PDB entry 6EU0 | electron microscopy, 4.00 A resolution | chains B and R of the 22 polymer chains in the assembly

== Chain B ==
Name: DNA-directed RNA polymerase III subunit RPC2
From: Saccharomyces cerevisiae (strain ATCC 204508 / S288c)
Notes: EC 2.7.7.6
UniProtKB: P22276 (RPC2_YEAST); numbering as in UniProt (aligned over 1-1149)
Sequence (1149 residues; each row starts with the number of its first residue):
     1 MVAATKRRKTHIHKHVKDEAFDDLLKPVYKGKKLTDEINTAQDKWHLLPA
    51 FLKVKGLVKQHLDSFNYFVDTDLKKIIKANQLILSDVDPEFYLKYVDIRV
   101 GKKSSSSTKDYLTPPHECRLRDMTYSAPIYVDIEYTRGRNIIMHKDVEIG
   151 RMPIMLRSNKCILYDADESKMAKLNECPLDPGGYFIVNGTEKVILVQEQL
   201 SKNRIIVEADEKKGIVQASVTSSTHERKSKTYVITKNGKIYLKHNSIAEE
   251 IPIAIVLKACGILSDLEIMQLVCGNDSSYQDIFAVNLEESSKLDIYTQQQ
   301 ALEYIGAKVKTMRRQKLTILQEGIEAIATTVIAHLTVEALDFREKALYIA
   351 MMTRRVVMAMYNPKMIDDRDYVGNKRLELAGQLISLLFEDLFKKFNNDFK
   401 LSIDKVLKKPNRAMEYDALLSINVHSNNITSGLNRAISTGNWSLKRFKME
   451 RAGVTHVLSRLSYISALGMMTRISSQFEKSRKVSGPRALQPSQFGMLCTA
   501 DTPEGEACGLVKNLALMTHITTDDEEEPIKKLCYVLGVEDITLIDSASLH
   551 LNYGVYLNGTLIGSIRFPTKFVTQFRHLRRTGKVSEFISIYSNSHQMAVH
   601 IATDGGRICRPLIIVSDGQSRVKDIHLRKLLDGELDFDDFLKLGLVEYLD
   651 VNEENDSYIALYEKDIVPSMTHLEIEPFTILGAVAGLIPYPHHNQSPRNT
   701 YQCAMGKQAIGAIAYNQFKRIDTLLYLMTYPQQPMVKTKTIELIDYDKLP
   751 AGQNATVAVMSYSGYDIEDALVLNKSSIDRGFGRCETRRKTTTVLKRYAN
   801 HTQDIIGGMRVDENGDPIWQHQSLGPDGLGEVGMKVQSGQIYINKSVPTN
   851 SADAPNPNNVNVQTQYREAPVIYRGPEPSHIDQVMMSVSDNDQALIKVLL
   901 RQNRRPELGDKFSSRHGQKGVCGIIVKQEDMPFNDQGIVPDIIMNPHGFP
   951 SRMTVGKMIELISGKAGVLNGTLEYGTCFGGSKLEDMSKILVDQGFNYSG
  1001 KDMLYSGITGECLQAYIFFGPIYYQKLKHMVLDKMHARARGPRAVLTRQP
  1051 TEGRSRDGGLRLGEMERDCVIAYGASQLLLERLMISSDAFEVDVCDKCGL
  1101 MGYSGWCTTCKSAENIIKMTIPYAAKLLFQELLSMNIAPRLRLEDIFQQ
Not modelled in the structure: 1-37
Swiss-Prot annotation at these positions:
  - zinc finger: Cys1095 to Cys1110 (C4-type)
  - binding site (Zn(2+)): Cys1095, Cys1098, Cys1107, Cys1110
Reported in the primary citation:
  - binding site for Non-Template (chain R): Lys409
  - conformationally variable residues (loop rearrangement): Pro1042 to Arg1061

== Chain R ==
Molecule: Non-Template
Sequence (70 nucleotides; each row starts with the number of its first residue):
     1 CGTCCACTATTTTCGGCTACTATAAAAAAATGTTTTTTTCGCAACTATGT
    51 GTTCGCGAAGTAACCCTTCG
Not modelled in the structure: 1-9, 42-51

== How chain B and chain R interact ==
Contacting residue pairs - 4 pairs, chain B then chain R:
  Lys409(B) with DT33(R), salt bridge to the phosphate
  Gln476(B) with DT52(R), phosphate contact
  Lys482(B) with DT53(R), hydrogen bond to the phosphate; DC54(R), salt bridge to the phosphate
Other interface residues (no listed pair), chain B (4 interface residues in all): Arg369
Other interface residues (no listed pair), chain R (5 interface residues in all): DG32

== In short ==
4 residues of chain B and 5 residues of chain R are in contact; the contacts include 1 hydrogen bond and 2
salt bridges. Among the polar pairs are Lys482(B)-DT53(R), Lys409(B)-DT33(R) and Lys482(B)-DC54(R). From the
paper: a binding site for Non-Template (chain R) at Lys409(B); conformational variability at Pro1042(B).
Here chain B is DNA-directed RNA polymerase III subunit RPC2 (Saccharomyces cerevisiae (strain ATCC 204508 /
S288c)) and chain R is Non-Template. Entry 6EU0 (RNA Polymerase III open pre-initiation complex (OC-PIC)) was
determined by electron microscopy, deposited together with 6EU1, 6EU2 and 6EU3.
